PDB entry 5ONL | X-ray diffraction, 1.70 A resolution | chain A

[Chain A]
Molecule: YndL
Source organism: Bacillus subtilis
UniProt: A0A164XNU3 (A0A164XNU3_BACIU); residues 5-206 here correspond to UniProt positions 51-252 (UniProt number = residue number + 46)
Amino-acid sequence (210 residues; numbered 5 to 214; the number before each row is that of its first residue):
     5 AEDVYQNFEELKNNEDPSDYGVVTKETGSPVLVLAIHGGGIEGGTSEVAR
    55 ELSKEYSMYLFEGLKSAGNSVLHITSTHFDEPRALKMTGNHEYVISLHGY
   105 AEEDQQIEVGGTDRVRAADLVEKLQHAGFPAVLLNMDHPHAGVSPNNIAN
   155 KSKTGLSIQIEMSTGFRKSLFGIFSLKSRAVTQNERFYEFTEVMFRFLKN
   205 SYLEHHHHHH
Unresolved in the structure: 5, 208-214
Construct notes: expression tag (207-214)
Small-molecule neighbours:
  - phenylmethanol (010): E55, K58, E59, E196, F199
  - fluoroacetic acid (FAH): H41, E46, H77, T79, S80, H102, G103, E165
  - citrate anion (FLC): G44, S70, A71, G72, N73, S74, V75
What the authors report for this chain:
  - catalytic residues: E165 (proposed by the authors, not directly observed)
  - specificity-determining residues: R171
  - specificity-determining residues: H77, T79, S80 (proposed by the authors, not directly observed)
  - mutagenesis - R171S: abolished catalytic activity on gamma-LD-PGA

[Overview]
Ligands of chain A: phenylmethanol, fluoroacetic acid and citrate anion. The paper reports the catalytic
residue E165; R171S abolishes catalytic activity on gamma-LD-PGA.
Chain A is YndL (Bacillus subtilis); the structure, YNDL-apo (Zinc-free), was determined by X-ray diffraction,
deposited together with 6HRI, 6HRJ, 5ONJ and 5ONK.
